8HAG - chains E and I of the 11 polymer chains in the assembly; structure by electron microscopy, 3.20 A resolution.

[Chain E]
Molecule: Histone H3.1
From: Homo sapiens
Reference sequence: P68431 (H31_HUMAN); residues 1-135 here correspond to UniProt positions 2-136 (UniProt number = residue number + 1)
Amino-acid sequence (135 residues; row label = number of the first residue in the row):
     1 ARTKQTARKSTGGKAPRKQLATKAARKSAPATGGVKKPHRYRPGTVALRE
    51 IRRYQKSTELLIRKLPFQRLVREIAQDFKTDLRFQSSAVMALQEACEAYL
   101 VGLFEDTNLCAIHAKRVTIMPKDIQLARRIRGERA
Not modelled in the structure: 1-37, 135
Swiss-Prot annotation at these positions:
  - modified residue: Arg2 (Asymmetric dimethylarginine), Thr3 (Phosphothreonine), Lys4 (Allysine), Gln5 (5-glutamyl dopamine), Thr6 (Phosphothreonine), Arg8 (Citrulline), Lys9 (N6,N6,N6-trimethyllysine), Ser10 (ADP-ribosylserine), Thr11 (Phosphothreonine), Lys14 (N6-(2-hydroxyisobutyryl)lysine), Arg17 (Asymmetric dimethylarginine), Lys18 (N6-(2-hydroxyisobutyryl)lysine), Lys23 (N6-(2-hydroxyisobutyryl)lysine), Arg26 (Citrulline), Lys27 (N6,N6,N6-trimethyllysine), Ser28 (ADP-ribosylserine), Lys36 (N6,N6,N6-trimethyllysine), Lys37 (N6-methyllysine), Tyr41 (Phosphotyrosine), Lys56 (N6,N6,N6-trimethyllysine) and 8 more in UniProt
  - lipidation: Lys18 (N6-decanoyllysine)

[Chain I]
Molecule: 180-nt DNA strand
From: Homo sapiens
Sequence (180 nucleotides; each row starts with the number of its first residue):
     1 ATCCGTCCGTTACCGCCATCAATATCCACCTGCAGATTCTACCAAAAGTG
    51 TATTTGGAAACTGCTCCATCAAAAGGCATGTTCAGCTGAATTCAGCTGAA
   101 CATGCCTTTTGATGGAGCAGTTTCCAAATACACTTTTGGTAGAATCTGCA
   151 GGTGGATATTGATGGCGGTAACGGACGGAT
Not modelled in the structure: 1-17, 165-180

[Interface between chain E and chain I]
Contacting residue pairs (27):
  Arg40(E) - DG98(I)  base contact
  Arg40(E) - DA99(I)  hydrogen bond to the base
  Arg40(E) - DA100(I)  hydrogen bond to the sugar
  Tyr41(E) - DT23(I)  hydrogen bond to the sugar
  Tyr41(E) - DA99(I)  hydrogen bond to the phosphate
  Tyr41(E) - DA100(I)  hydrogen bond to the phosphate
  Arg42(E) - DA99(I)  sugar contact
  Pro43(E) - DG98(I)  phosphate contact
  Pro43(E) - DA99(I)  sugar contact
  Gly44(E) - DG98(I)  hydrogen bond to the phosphate
  Gly44(E) - DA99(I)  hydrogen bond to the phosphate
  Thr45(E) - DA99(I)  hydrogen bond to the phosphate
  Val46(E) - DA99(I)  hydrogen bond to the phosphate
  Val46(E) - DA100(I)  phosphate contact
  Ala47(E) - DA99(I)  hydrogen bond to the phosphate
  Arg49(E) - DA24(I)  sugar contact
  Arg49(E) - DT25(I)  phosphate contact
  Lys56(E) - DC26(I)  salt bridge to the phosphate
  Arg63(E) - DT107(I)  sugar contact
  Arg63(E) - DT108(I)  phosphate contact
  Lys64(E) - DT108(I)  phosphate contact
  Leu65(E) - DT107(I)  phosphate contact
  Leu65(E) - DT108(I)  phosphate contact
  Pro66(E) - DT107(I)  phosphate contact
  Arg69(E) - DT107(I)  salt bridge to the phosphate
  Arg83(E) - DA116(I)  base contact
  Arg83(E) - DG117(I)  sugar contact
Other interface residues (no listed pair), chain E (18 interface residues in all): His39, Arg52
Other interface residues (no listed pair), chain I (12 interface residues in all): DA22

[Summary]
The interface between chain E and chain I involves 18 residues on one side and 12 on the other; the contacts
include 10 hydrogen bonds and 2 salt bridges. Polar pairs include Arg40(E)-DA99(I), Arg40(E)-DA100(I) and
Tyr41(E)-DT23(I).
Chain E is Histone H3.1 and chain I is a 180-nt DNA strand, both from Homo sapiens; the structure, Cryo-EM
structure of the p300 catalytic core bound to the H4K12acK16ac nucleosome, class 1 (3.2 angstrom ..., was
determined by electron microscopy together with 8HAH, 8HAI, 8HAJ, 8HAK, 8HAL, 8HAM and 8HAN from the same
study.
